9BY9 - chains A and B of the 4 polymer chains in the assembly; structure by electron microscopy, 4.14 A resolution (low resolution: residue-level contacts below are approximate; hydrogen-bond / salt-bridge calls are withheld).

== Chain A (and B) ==
Protein: Ribonucleoside-diphosphate reductase subunit alpha
Source organism: Bacillus subtilis
Notes: EC 1.17.4.1; chain B of this document is another copy of the same molecule, construct and numbering; everything in this record applies to it too
Reference sequence: P50620 (RIR1_BACSU); numbering as in UniProt (aligned over 1-700)
Amino-acid sequence (700 residues; numbered 1 to 700; the number before each row is that of its first residue):
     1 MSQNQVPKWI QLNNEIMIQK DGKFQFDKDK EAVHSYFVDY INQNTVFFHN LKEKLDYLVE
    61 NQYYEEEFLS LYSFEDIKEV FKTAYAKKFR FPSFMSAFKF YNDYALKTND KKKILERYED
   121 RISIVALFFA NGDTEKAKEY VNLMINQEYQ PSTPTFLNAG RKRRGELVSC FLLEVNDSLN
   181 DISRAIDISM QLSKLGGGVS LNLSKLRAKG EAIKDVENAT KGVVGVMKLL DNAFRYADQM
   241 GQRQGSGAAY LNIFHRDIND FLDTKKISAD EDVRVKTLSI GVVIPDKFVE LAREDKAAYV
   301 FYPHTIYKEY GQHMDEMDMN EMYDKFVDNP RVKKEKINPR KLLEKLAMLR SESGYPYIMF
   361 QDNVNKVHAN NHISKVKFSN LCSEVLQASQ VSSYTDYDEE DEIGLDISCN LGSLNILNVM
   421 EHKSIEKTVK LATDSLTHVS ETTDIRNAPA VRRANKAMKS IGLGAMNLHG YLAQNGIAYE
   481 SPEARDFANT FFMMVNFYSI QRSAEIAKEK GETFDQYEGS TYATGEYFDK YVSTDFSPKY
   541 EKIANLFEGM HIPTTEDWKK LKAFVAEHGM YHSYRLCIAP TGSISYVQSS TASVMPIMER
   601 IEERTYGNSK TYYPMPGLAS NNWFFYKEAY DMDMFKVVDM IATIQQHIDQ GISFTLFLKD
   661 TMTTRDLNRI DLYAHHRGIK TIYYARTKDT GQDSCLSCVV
Disordered / not traced: 1-5, 689-700
Swiss-Prot annotation at these positions:
  - active site: Asn-380 (Proton acceptor), Cys-382 (Cysteine radical intermediate), Glu-384 (Proton acceptor)
  - binding site (substrate): Thr-153, Ser-169, Cys-170, Gly-198, Asn-380 to Glu-384, Pro-580 to Ile-584
  - site: Cys-170 (Important for hydrogen atom transfer), Asp-177 (Allosteric effector binding), Arg-207 (Allosteric effector binding), Cys-409 (Important for hydrogen atom transfer), Tyr-683 (Important for electron transfer), Tyr-684 (Important for electron transfer), Cys-695 (Interacts with thioredoxin/glutaredoxin), Cys-698 (Interacts with thioredoxin/glutaredoxin)
Residues lining bound ligands:
  - ATP (adenosine-5'-triphosphate): Val-33, His-34, Phe-37, Val-38, Asn-42, Phe-89, Arg-90, Phe-91, Arg-117
  - 2'-deoxyguanosine-5'-diphosphate (DGI): Val-46, Phe-47, Phe-48, His-49, Asn-50, Leu-51, Lys-54, Lys-78, Phe-81, Lys-82, Tyr-85, Asp-120
  - dTTP (TTP), molecule 1: Asp-177, Ser-178, Leu-179, Asn-180, Ile-182, Leu-206, Arg-207, Ala-212, Ile-213, Lys-214, Ala-219, Thr-220, Lys-221, His-304
  - dTTP (TTP), molecule 2: Lys-194, Tyr-236, Ala-237, Asp-238, Gln-239
From the paper describing this entry:
  - catalytic residues: Cys-382 (citing earlier work)

== Chain A / chain B interface ==
Pairs across the interface - 64 pairs, chain A then chain B:
  Leu-179(A) with Met-190(B); Gln-191(B); Lys-194(B); Tyr-236(B)
  Asn-180(A) with Gln-191(B); Asn-447(B)
  Ile-182(A) with Tyr-236(B)
  Ser-183(A) with Asp-187(B); Met-190(B)
  Arg-184(A) with Arg-184(B)
  Asp-187(A) with Ser-183(B)
  Met-190(A) with Leu-179(B); Ser-183(B)
  Gln-191(A) with Leu-179(B); Asn-180(B)
  Lys-194(A) with Leu-179(B); Lys-214(B)
  Ile-213(A) with Met-240(B)
  Asp-215(A) with Arg-163(B)
  Val-216(A) with Met-240(B); Gln-242(B)
  Ala-219(A) with Met-240(B); Gly-241(B)
  Lys-221(A) with Arg-235(B); Tyr-236(B); Asp-238(B)
  Gly-225(A) with Tyr-236(B)
  Val-226(A) with Tyr-236(B)
  Leu-229(A) with Asn-232(B); Ala-233(B); Tyr-236(B)
  Asn-232(A) with Lys-228(B); Leu-229(B); Asn-232(B)
  Ala-233(A) with Leu-229(B)
  Arg-235(A) with Lys-221(B)
  Tyr-236(A) with Leu-179(B); Ile-182(B); Lys-221(B); Gly-225(B); Val-226(B); Leu-229(B)
  Asp-238(A) with Lys-221(B)
  Met-240(A) with Val-216(B); Glu-217(B); Asn-218(B)
  Asp-396(A) with Arg-446(B); Asn-447(B)
  Tyr-397(A) with Asp-401(B); Ile-403(B); Arg-446(B); Asn-447(B); Pro-449(B)
  Asp-398(A) with Arg-446(B)
  Asp-401(A) with Tyr-397(B)
  Ile-403(A) with Tyr-397(B)
  Arg-446(A) with Asp-396(B); Tyr-397(B); Asp-398(B)
  Asn-447(A) with Asn-180(B); Asp-396(B); Tyr-397(B)
  Pro-449(A) with Tyr-397(B)
  Arg-452(A) with Asp-398(B)
Also at the interface, not in a pair above, chain A (36 interface residues in all): Arg-163, Ile-186, Gly-222, Tyr-394
Also at the interface, not in a pair above, chain B (37 interface residues in all): Asp-215, Ala-219

== Summary ==
Chain A and chain B form an interface of 36 and 37 residues respectively. Bound to chain A: dTTP, ATP and
2'-deoxyguanosine-5'-diphosphate. From UniProt: 3 active-site residues and 14 substrate-binding residues on
chain A. From the paper: the catalytic residue Cys-382(A).
Both chains are Ribonucleoside-diphosphate reductase subunit alpha (Bacillus subtilis). Entry 9BY9 (Class 10
model for product condition of Bacillus subtilis ribonucleotide reductase complex) was determined by electron
microscopy together with 9BW3, 9BWX, 9BX2, 9BX3, 9BX6, 9BX8 and 39 further entries from the same study.
